PDB entry 6K1F | X-ray diffraction, 2.50 A resolution | chains C and F of the 6 polymer chains in the assembly

Chain C (and F):
Name: L-fucose isomerase
Source organism: Raoultella planticola
Notes: EC 5.3.1.25; chain F of this document is another copy of the same molecule, construct and numbering; everything in this record applies to it too
UniProtKB: A0A377T0E7 (A0A377T0E7_RAOPL); residues 1-591 here = UniProt positions 1-591
Sequence (612 residues; row label = number of the first residue in the row; numbers below 1 keep their minus sign (Met-20 is residue -20)):
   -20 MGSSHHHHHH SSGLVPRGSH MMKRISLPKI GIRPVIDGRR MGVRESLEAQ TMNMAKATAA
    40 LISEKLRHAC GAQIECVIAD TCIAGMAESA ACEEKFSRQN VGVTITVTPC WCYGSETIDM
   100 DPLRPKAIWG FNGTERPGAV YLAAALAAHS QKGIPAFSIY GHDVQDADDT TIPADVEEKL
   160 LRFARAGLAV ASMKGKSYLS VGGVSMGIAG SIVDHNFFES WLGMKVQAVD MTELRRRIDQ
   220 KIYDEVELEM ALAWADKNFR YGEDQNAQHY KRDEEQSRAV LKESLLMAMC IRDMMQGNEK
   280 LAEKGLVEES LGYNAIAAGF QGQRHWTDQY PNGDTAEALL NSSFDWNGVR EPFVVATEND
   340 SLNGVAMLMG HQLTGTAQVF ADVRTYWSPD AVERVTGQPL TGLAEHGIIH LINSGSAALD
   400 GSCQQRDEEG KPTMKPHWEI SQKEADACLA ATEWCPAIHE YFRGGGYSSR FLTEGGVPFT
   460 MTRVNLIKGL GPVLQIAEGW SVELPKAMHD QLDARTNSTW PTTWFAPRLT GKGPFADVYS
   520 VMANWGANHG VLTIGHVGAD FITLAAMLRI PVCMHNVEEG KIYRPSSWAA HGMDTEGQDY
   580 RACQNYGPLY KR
Disordered / not traced: -20 to 4
Sequence notes: initiating methionine (-20); expression tag (-19 to 0)
Ion coordination: Mn2+: Glu337, Asp361, His528
What the authors report for this chain:
  - catalytic residues: Glu337, Asp361 (proposed by the authors, not directly observed)

How chain C and chain F interact:
Residue-residue contacts - 46 pairs, chain C then chain F:
  Gly181(C) - Asp209(F)
  Val183(C) - Ala207(F)  hydrophobic
  Ile191(C) - His194(F)
  His194(C) - Ile191(F)
  Asn195(C) - Lys467(F)  hydrogen bond
  Ser199(C) - Lys467(F)  hydrogen bond
  Ala207(C) - Val183(F)  hydrophobic
  Val208(C) - His304(F)
  Asp209(C) - Gly181(F)
  Asp209(C) - Asp209(F)
  Asp209(C) - Met210(F)  hydrogen bond (side chain-backbone)
  Asp209(C) - Gln300(F)
  Asp209(C) - His304(F)
  Met210(C) - Asp209(F)  hydrogen bond (backbone-side chain)
  Met210(C) - Thr211(F)
  Thr211(C) - Asp209(F)
  Thr211(C) - Met210(F)
  Thr211(C) - Thr211(F)
  Thr211(C) - His304(F)  hydrogen bond (side chain-backbone)
  Thr211(C) - Trp305(F)
  Thr211(C) - Gln308(F)  hydrogen bond (backbone-side chain)
  Glu212(C) - His304(F)
  Arg214(C) - Tyr309(F)
  Arg215(C) - Asp307(F)
  Arg215(C) - Gln308(F)
  Gln219(C) - Asp307(F)
  Gln219(C) - Gln308(F)
  Glu287(C) - Arg303(F)  salt bridge
  Gln300(C) - Asp209(F)
  Arg303(C) - Glu287(F)  salt bridge
  His304(C) - Val208(F)
  His304(C) - Asp209(F)  hydrogen bond (side chain-backbone)
  His304(C) - Thr211(F)  hydrogen bond (backbone-side chain)
  His304(C) - Glu212(F)
  Asp307(C) - Arg215(F)  salt bridge
  Asp307(C) - Gln219(F)  hydrogen bond (backbone-side chain)
  Gln308(C) - Thr211(F)  hydrogen bond (side chain-backbone)
  Gln308(C) - Arg215(F)
  Gln308(C) - Gln219(F)
  Tyr309(C) - Arg214(F)
  Arg442(C) - Arg215(F)
  Lys467(C) - Asn195(F)  hydrogen bond
  Lys467(C) - Ser199(F)
  Lys467(C) - Arg591(F)
  Gly468(C) - Arg591(F)
  Arg591(C) - Lys467(F)
Other interface residues (no listed pair), chain C (30 interface residues in all): Gly182, Tyr292, Trp305, Lys590
Other interface residues (no listed pair), chain F (28 interface residues in all): Gly182, Arg442, Lys590

In short:
Chain C and chain F form an interface of 30 and 28 residues respectively; the contacts include 11 hydrogen
bonds and 3 salt bridges. Polar pairs include Glu287(C)-Arg303(F), Asp307(C)-Arg215(F) and
Asn195(C)-Lys467(F). Glu337(C), Asp361(C) and His528(C) form the Mn2+ site. The paper reports catalytic
residues Glu337(C) and Asp361(C).
Both chains are L-fucose isomerase (Raoultella planticola). Entry 6K1F (Crystal structure of the L-fucose
isomerase from Raoultella sp) was determined by X-ray diffraction, deposited together with 6K1G.
